Entry 1MIK (X-ray diffraction, 1.76 A resolution); this record covers chains A and B.

# Chain A
Name: Peptidyl-prolyl cis-trans isomerase A
From: Homo sapiens
Notes: EC 5.2.1.8
Reference sequence: P05092 (CYPH_HUMAN); residues 2-165 here correspond to UniProt positions 1-164 (UniProt number = residue number - 1)
Chain sequence (165 residues; numbered 1 to 165; the number before each row is that of its first residue):
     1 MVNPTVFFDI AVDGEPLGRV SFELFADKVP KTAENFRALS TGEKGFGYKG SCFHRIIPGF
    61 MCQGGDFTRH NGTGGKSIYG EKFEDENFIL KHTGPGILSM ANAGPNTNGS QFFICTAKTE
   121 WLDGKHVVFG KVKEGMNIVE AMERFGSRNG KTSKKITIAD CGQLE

# Chain B
Name: Cyclosporin A
Chain sequence (11 residues; row label = number of the first residue in the row):
     1 ALLVTXGLVL A
Differences from the reference sequence: engineered mutation AA4_6 (Aba in NOR00033)
Modified residues: Ala-1 (D-alanine; DAL); Leu-2, Leu-3, Leu-8, Leu-10 (N-methylleucine; MLE); Val-4 (N-methylvaline; MVA); Thr-5 (4-methyl-4-[(E)-2-butenyl]-4,N-methyl-threonine; BMT); AA4 (2-amino-5-hydroxypentanoic acid) at position 6; Gly-7 (sarcosine; SAR)
Glycans and other covalent adducts: covalent link Ala-1/Ala-11

# Interface between chain A and chain B
Contacting residue pairs - 25 pairs, chain A then chain B:
  Arg-55(A) / Leu-3(B)  hydrogen bond (side chain-backbone)
  Arg-55(A) / Val-4(B)
  Arg-55(A) / Thr-5(B)
  Arg-55(A) / Val-9(B)
  Phe-60(A) / Leu-2(B)
  Phe-60(A) / Leu-3(B)
  Phe-60(A) / Val-4(B)
  Met-61(A) / Val-4(B)
  Gln-63(A) / Val-4(B)
  Gln-63(A) / Thr-5(B)  hydrogen bond (side chain-backbone)
  Gly-72(A) / AA4_6(B)
  Gly-72(A) / Gly-7(B)  hydrogen bond (backbone-backbone)
  Ala-101(A) / Val-4(B)
  Ala-101(A) / AA4_6(B)
  Asn-102(A) / Val-4(B)  hydrogen bond (backbone-backbone)
  Asn-102(A) / Thr-5(B)
  Asn-102(A) / AA4_6(B)  hydrogen bond (backbone-backbone)
  Ala-103(A) / Thr-5(B)
  Ala-103(A) / AA4_6(B)
  Thr-107(A) / AA4_6(B)
  Gln-111(A) / AA4_6(B)
  Phe-113(A) / Val-4(B)
  Trp-121(A) / Leu-2(B)  hydrogen bond (side chain-backbone)
  Leu-122(A) / Val-4(B)
  His-126(A) / Val-4(B)
Interface residues without a listed pair, chain A (16 interface residues in all): Thr-73, Gly-74

# In short
Chain A and chain B form an interface of 16 and 7 residues respectively; the contacts include 6 hydrogen
bonds. Among the polar pairs are Arg-55(A)/Leu-3(B), Gln-63(A)/Thr-5(B) and Trp-121(A)/Leu-2(B).
Chain A is Peptidyl-prolyl cis-trans isomerase A (Homo sapiens) and chain B is Cyclosporin A; the structure,
The role of water molecules in the structure-based design of (5-hydroxynorvaline)-2-cyclosporin: synthesis,
biological activity, and crystallographic ..., was determined by X-ray diffraction.
